Entry 3OEU (X-ray diffraction, 2.60 A resolution); this record covers chains M and 2 of the 28 polymer chains in the assembly.

# Chain M
Name: Proteasome component PRE4
From: Saccharomyces cerevisiae
Notes: EC 3.4.25.1
Reference sequence: P30657 (PSB4_YEAST); the construct lacks a stretch of the UniProt sequence and is renumbered around it, so the offset changes along the chain: -8 to -1 = UniProt 34-41; 1-70 = UniProt 42-111; 71-92 = UniProt 117-138; 93-105 = UniProt 141-153; 3 more segments
Sequence (233 residues; each row starts with the number of its first residue; note: 4 numbers in that range are skipped by the numbering (no residue carries them; nothing is unmodelled there); a row labelled like 70A-70E holds insertion residues (70A, then the next letters in order); numbers below 1 keep their minus sign (Thr-8 is residue -8)):
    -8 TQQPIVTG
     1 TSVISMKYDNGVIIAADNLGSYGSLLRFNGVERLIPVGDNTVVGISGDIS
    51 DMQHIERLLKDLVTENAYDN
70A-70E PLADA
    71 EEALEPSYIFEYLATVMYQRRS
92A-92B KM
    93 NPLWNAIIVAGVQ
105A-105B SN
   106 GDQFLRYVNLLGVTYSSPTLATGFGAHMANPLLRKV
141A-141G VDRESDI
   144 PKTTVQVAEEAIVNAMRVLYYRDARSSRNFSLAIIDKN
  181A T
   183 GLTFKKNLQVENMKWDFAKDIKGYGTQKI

# Chain 2
Name: Proteasome component PRE3
From: Saccharomyces cerevisiae
Notes: EC 3.4.25.1
Reference sequence: P38624 (PSB6_YEAST); the construct lacks a stretch of the UniProt sequence and is renumbered around it, so the offset changes along the chain: 1-70 = UniProt 20-89; 72-92 = UniProt 90-110; 94-105 = UniProt 111-122; 106-181 = UniProt 125-200; 1 more segments
Sequence (196 residues; row label = number of the first residue in the row; note: 3 numbers in that range are skipped by the numbering (no residue carries them; nothing is unmodelled there); a row labelled like 105A-105B holds insertion residues (105A, then the next letters in order)):
     1 TSIMAVTFKDGVILGADSRTTTGAYIANRVTDKLTRVHDKIWCCRSGSAA
    51 DTQAIADIVQYHLELYTSQY
    72 GTPSTETAASVFKELCYENKD
    94 NLTAGIIVAGYD
105A-105B DK
   106 NKGEVYTIPLGGSVHKLPYAIAGSGSTFIYGYCDKNFRENMSKEETVDFI
   156 KHSLSQAIKWDGSSGGVIRMVVLTAA
   183 GVERL
187A-187J IFYPDEYEQL
Swiss-Prot annotation at these positions:
  - active site: Thr1 (Nucleophile)

# Interface between chain M and chain 2
Contacting residue pairs (62; chain M residue first):
  Ser24(M) - Trp165(2)
  Ser24(M) - Asp166(2)
  Ser24(M) - Gly167(2)  hydrogen bond (backbone-backbone)
  Leu25(M) - Phe133(2)  hydrophobic
  Leu25(M) - Trp165(2)
  Leu26(M) - Lys164(2)
  Leu26(M) - Trp165(2)  hydrogen bond (backbone-backbone)
  Leu26(M) - Asp166(2)
  Leu26(M) - Gly167(2)
  Arg27(M) - Trp165(2)
  Phe129(M) - Ala24(2)  hydrophobic
  Phe129(M) - Tyr25(2)
  Tyr163(M) - Glu187H(2)  hydrogen bond
  Tyr164(M) - Ile26(2)
  Tyr164(M) - Arg29(2)
  Arg165(M) - Ala24(2)
  Arg165(M) - Tyr25(2)
  Arg165(M) - Ile26(2)  hydrogen bond (backbone-backbone)
  Arg165(M) - Ala27(2)  hydrogen bond (side chain-backbone)
  Asp166(M) - Ala24(2)
  Asp166(M) - Ile26(2)
  Ala167(M) - Arg19(2)
  Ala167(M) - Thr21(2)
  Ala167(M) - Ala24(2)  hydrogen bond (backbone-backbone)
  Ala167(M) - Ile26(2)
  Ala167(M) - Gly167(2)
  Arg168(M) - Gly167(2)
  Arg171(M) - Asp187E(2)  salt bridge
  Arg171(M) - Glu187H(2)  salt bridge
  Lys196(M) - Arg29(2)  hydrogen bond (backbone-side chain)
  Trp197(M) - Arg29(2)
  Trp197(M) - Val30(2)  hydrophobic
  Trp197(M) - Gly171(2)
  Trp197(M) - Val172(2)  hydrophobic
  Trp197(M) - Tyr187C(2)
  Trp197(M) - Pro187D(2)
  Asp198(M) - Tyr187C(2)
  Phe199(M) - Arg29(2)
  Phe199(M) - Val30(2)  hydrophobic
  Ala200(M) - Val30(2)  hydrophobic
  Ala200(M) - Val172(2)  hydrophobic
  Ala200(M) - Arg174(2)  hydrogen bond (backbone-side chain)
  Ala200(M) - Ile187A(2)  hydrophobic
  Lys201(M) - Ile187A(2)
  Lys201(M) - Tyr187C(2)
  Ile203(M) - Val30(2)
  Ile203(M) - Arg174(2)  hydrogen bond (backbone-side chain)
  Lys204(M) - Asp32(2)
  Gly205(M) - Asp32(2)  hydrogen bond (backbone-side chain)
  Tyr206(M) - Thr35(2)
  Tyr206(M) - Arg45(2)
  Tyr206(M) - Gln53(2)
  Tyr206(M) - Ala56(2)
  Tyr206(M) - Asp57(2)  hydrogen bond
  Gln209(M) - Asp32(2)
  Gln209(M) - Leu34(2)  hydrogen bond (side chain-backbone)
  Gln209(M) - Thr35(2)
  Gln209(M) - Arg36(2)  hydrogen bond (side chain-backbone)
  Gln209(M) - Trp42(2)
  Gln209(M) - Arg186(2)
  Ile211(M) - Trp42(2)  hydrophobic
  Ile211(M) - Arg186(2)  hydrogen bond (backbone-side chain)
Also at the interface, not in a pair above, chain M (26 interface residues in all): Met133, Met195
Also at the interface, not in a pair above, chain 2 (36 interface residues in all): Gly23, Asn28, Ile163, Ser168, Val184

# Overview
Chain M and chain 2 form an interface of 26 and 36 residues respectively, with 14 hydrogen bonds and 2 salt
bridges. Polar contacts include Arg171(M)-Glu187H(2), Arg171(M)-Asp187E(2) and Tyr163(M)-Glu187H(2). Curated
annotation (UniProt) lists active-site residue Thr1(2) on chain 2.
Here chain M is Proteasome component PRE4 and chain 2 is Proteasome component PRE3, both from Saccharomyces
cerevisiae. Entry 3OEU (Structure of yeast 20S open-gate proteasome with Compound 24) was determined by X-ray
diffraction, deposited together with 3SDI, 3SDK and 3OEV.
